4NRH - chains A and D; structure by X-ray diffraction, 2.20 A resolution.

Chain A:
Protein: CopN
Organism: Chlamydia pneumoniae
UniProtKB: Q9Z8L4 (Q9Z8L4_CHLPN); residue numbers follow UniProt; this construct covers 85-399
Amino-acid sequence (321 residues; row label = number of the first residue in the row):
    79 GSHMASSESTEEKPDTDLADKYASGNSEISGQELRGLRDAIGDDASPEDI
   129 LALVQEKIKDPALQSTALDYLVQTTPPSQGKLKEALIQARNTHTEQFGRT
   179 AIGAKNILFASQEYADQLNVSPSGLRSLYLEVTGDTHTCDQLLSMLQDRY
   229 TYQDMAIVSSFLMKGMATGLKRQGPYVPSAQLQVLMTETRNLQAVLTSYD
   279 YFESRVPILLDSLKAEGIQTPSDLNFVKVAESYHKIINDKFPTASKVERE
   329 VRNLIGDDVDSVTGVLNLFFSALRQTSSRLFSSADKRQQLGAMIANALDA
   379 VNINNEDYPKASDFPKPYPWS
Disordered / not traced: 79-93, 383-399
Differences from the reference sequence: expression tag (79-84); conflict Gly247 (Glu in Q9Z8L4)
Ion coordination: Na+: Ala101, Asn104, Ile107
From the paper describing this entry:
  - mutagenesis - A362R/R365D/G369R: abolished binding to Chaperone SycD (chain D)

Chain D:
Protein: Chaperone SycD
Organism: Chlamydia pneumoniae
UniProtKB: Q9Z6N8 (Q9Z6N8_CHLPN); numbering as in UniProt (aligned over 1-172)
Amino-acid sequence (178 residues; each row starts with the number of its first residue; numbers below 1 keep their minus sign (Gly-5 is residue -5)):
    -5 GSHMASMSHLNYLLEKIAASSKEDFPFPDDLESYLEGYVPDKNIALDTYQ
    45 KIFKISSEDLEKVYKEGYHAYLDKDYAKSITVFRWLVFFNPFVSKFWFSL
    95 GASLHMSEQYSQALHAYGVTAVLRDKDPYPHYYAYICYTLTNEHEEAEKA
   145 LEMAWVRAQHKPLYNELKEEILDIRKHK
Disordered / not traced: -5 to 0, 171-172
Differences from the reference sequence: expression tag (-5 to 0)

How chain A and chain D interact:
Residue-residue contacts - 38 pairs, chain A then chain D:
  Met241(A) - Asp18(D)
  Thr265(A) - Asp23(D)
  Arg268(A) - Asp18(D)  salt bridge
  Arg268(A) - Phe19(D)
  Gln271(A) - Lys16(D)
  Gln271(A) - Glu17(D)
  Gln271(A) - Asp18(D)  hydrogen bond (side chain-backbone)
  Ala272(A) - Glu17(D)
  Thr275(A) - Glu17(D)
  Phe348(A) - Ala39(D)
  Leu351(A) - Leu40(D)  hydrophobic
  Arg352(A) - Asp41(D)
  Arg352(A) - Ile46(D)
  Ser355(A) - Glu17(D)  hydrogen bond
  Ser356(A) - Pro20(D)  hydrogen bond (side chain-backbone)
  Ser356(A) - Phe21(D)
  Ser356(A) - Pro22(D)
  Ser356(A) - Tyr43(D)
  Ser356(A) - Phe82(D)
  Arg357(A) - Phe19(D)
  Arg357(A) - Phe21(D)  hydrogen bond (side chain-backbone)
  Arg357(A) - Asp23(D)  salt bridge
  Phe359(A) - Tyr28(D)
  Ser360(A) - Tyr28(D)
  Ser361(A) - Tyr28(D)
  Ala362(A) - Tyr28(D)  hydrogen bond (backbone-backbone)
  Ala362(A) - Tyr32(D)  hydrophobic
  Asp363(A) - Tyr32(D)
  Arg365(A) - Leu40(D)
  Arg365(A) - Asp41(D)
  Arg365(A) - Tyr43(D)  hydrogen bond
  Arg365(A) - Ile46(D)
  Gln366(A) - Tyr32(D)
  Gln366(A) - Val33(D)  hydrogen bond (side chain-backbone)
  Gln366(A) - Pro34(D)
  Gln366(A) - Asp35(D)  hydrogen bond (side chain-backbone)
  Gln366(A) - Ile38(D)
  Ala370(A) - Ile38(D)  hydrophobic
Also at the interface, not in a pair above, chain A (24 interface residues in all): Ala234, Ser238, Asp278, Gly369
Also at the interface, not in a pair above, chain D (22 interface residues in all): Ser27, Gly31
The authors on this interface:
  - specific contacts: Arg365(A)-Tyr43(D), Asp24(D)-Arg365(A) (hydrophobic contact)
  - interface residues, chain A: Arg365(A), Gly369(A)

In short:
24 residues of chain A face 22 of chain D across their interface, with 8 hydrogen bonds and 2 salt bridges.
Polar pairs include Arg268(A)-Asp18(D), Arg357(A)-Asp23(D) and Gln271(A)-Asp18(D). The paper describes a
contact between Arg365(A) and Tyr43(D); a hydrophobic contact between Asp24(D) and Arg365(A). The paper
reports that A362R/R365D/G369R of chain A abolish binding to Chaperone SycD (chain D); interface residues
Arg365(A) and Gly369(A).
Here chain A is CopN and chain D is Chaperone SycD, both from Chlamydia pneumoniae. Entry 4NRH (CopN-Scc3
complex) was determined by X-ray diffraction.
